3I6Y - chain A; structure by X-ray diffraction, 1.75 A resolution.

# Chain A
Name: Esterase APC40077
From: Oleispira antarctica
Notes: EC 3.1.1.2
Chain sequence (280 residues; row label = number of the first residue in the row; numbering starts at 0):
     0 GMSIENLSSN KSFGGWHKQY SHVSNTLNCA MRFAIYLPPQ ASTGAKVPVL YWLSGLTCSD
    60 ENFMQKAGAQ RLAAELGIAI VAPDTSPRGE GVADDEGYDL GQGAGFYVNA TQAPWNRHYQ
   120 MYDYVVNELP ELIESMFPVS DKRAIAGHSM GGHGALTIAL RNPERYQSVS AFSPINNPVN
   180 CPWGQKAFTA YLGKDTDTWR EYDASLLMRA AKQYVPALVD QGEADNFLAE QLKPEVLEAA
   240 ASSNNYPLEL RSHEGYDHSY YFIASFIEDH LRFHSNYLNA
Disordered / not traced: 0-1
Modified positions: Mse1 (selenomethionine); Mse30, Mse63, Mse120, Mse135, Mse149, Mse207 (selenomethionine; parent Met)
Reported in the primary citation:
  - catalytic residues: Leu55, Ser148, Mse149, Asp224, His257
  - contacts within the chain: Ser148-His257 (hydrogen bond), Asp224-His257
  - binding site for chloride ion: Ser148, Mse149
  - mutagenesis - S148A, D224A, H257A: abolished catalytic activity
  - mutagenesis - T56A, H147A, S172D, W182A, F226D, Y255A, D256A, S258A: decreased catalytic activity
  - mutagenesis - C57A, S58A, N61A, K65A, Y97A, A223K, N225A, Y259A: unchanged catalytic activity
  - mutagenesis - S172A: increased catalytic activity
  - mutagenesis - A223K (Tm 44.5 degC), N225K (Tm 45.5 degC): unchanged stability
  - mutagenesis - N225K: increased catalytic activity on 35-45 degC

# In short
From the paper: catalytic residues Leu55, Ser148 and Mse149 among others; T56A, H147A and S172D, among others,
reduce catalytic activity; 21 substitutions were tested in all.
Chain A is Esterase APC40077 (Oleispira antarctica); the structure, Structure of an esterase from the
oil-degrading bacterium Oleispira antarctica, was determined by X-ray diffraction, deposited together with
3S8Y.
